PDB entry 2VCE | X-ray diffraction, 1.90 A resolution | chain A

[Chain A]
Protein: Hydroquinone glucosyltransferase
Source organism: Arabidopsis thaliana
Notes: EC 2.4.1.218
Reference sequence: Q9M156 (HQGT_ARATH); residue numbers follow UniProt; this construct covers 1-480
Sequence (480 residues; numbered 1 to 480; the number before each row is that of its first residue):
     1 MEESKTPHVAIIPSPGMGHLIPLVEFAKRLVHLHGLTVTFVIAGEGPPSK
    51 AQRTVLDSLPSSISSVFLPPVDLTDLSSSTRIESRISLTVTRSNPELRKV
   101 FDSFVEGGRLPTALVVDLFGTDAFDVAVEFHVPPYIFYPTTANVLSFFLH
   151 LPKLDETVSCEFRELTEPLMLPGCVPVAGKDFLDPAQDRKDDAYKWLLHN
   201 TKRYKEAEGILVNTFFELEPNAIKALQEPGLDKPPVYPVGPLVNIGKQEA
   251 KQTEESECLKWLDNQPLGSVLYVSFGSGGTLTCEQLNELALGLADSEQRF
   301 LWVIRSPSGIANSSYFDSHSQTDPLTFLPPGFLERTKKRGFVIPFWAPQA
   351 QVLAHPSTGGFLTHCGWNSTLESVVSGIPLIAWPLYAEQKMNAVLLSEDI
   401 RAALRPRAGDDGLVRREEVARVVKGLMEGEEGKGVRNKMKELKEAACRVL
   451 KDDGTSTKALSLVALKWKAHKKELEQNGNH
Unresolved in the structure: 1-5, 251-255, 317-320, 477-480
Small-molecule neighbours:
  - 2,4,5-trichlorophenol (TC7): His19, Glu83, Ile86, Leu118, Phe119, Thr140, Val144, Phe148, Leu183, Pro185, Tyr315, Ala387, Glu388
  - U2F (uridine-5'-diphosphate-2-deoxy-2-fluoro-alpha-D-glucose): Met17, Gly18, His19, Ile21, Pro139, Thr140, Tyr272, Ser274, Gly276, Ser277, Gly278, Val303, Arg305, Phe345, Trp346, Ala347, Gln349, Ala350, His364, Gly366, Trp367, Asn368, Ser369, Glu372, Tyr386, Ala387, Glu388, Gln389, Asn392
Curated features (UniProtKB/Swiss-Prot):
  - active site: His19 (Proton acceptor), Asp117 (Charge relay)
  - binding site (UDP): Ser277, Trp346, Ala347, His364, Asn368, Ser369, Glu372, Tyr386
  - binding site (UDP-alpha-D-glucose): Ser277, Trp346, Ala347, His364, Trp367, Asn368, Ser369, Glu372, Tyr386, Glu388, Gln389
  - mutagenesis: Ser14 (S14A: Loss of activity), His19 (H19A: Loss of activity; H19Q: Reduces N-glycosyltransferase activity. Loss of O-glycosyltransferase activity), Asp117 (D117A: Loss of activity), Asn312 (N312D: Decreases activity. Loss of N-glycosyltransferase activity; when associated with F-315), Tyr315 (Y315F: Decreases activity. Loss of N-glycosyltransferase activity; when associated with D-312)

[In short]
Bound to chain A: compound U2F and 2,4,5-trichlorophenol. From UniProt: active-site residues His19 and Asp117,
8 UDP-binding residues, 11 UDP-alpha-D-glucose-binding residues and 5 mutagenesis sites.
Chain A is Hydroquinone glucosyltransferase (Arabidopsis thaliana); the structure, Characterization and
engineering of the bifunctional N- and O- glucosyltransferase involved in xenobiotic metabolism in plants, was
determined by X-ray diffraction (same publication as 2VG8 and 2VCH).
